5E5P - chain A; structure by X-ray diffraction, 2.65 A resolution.

[Chain A]
Name: I-SmaMI LAGLIDADG meganuclease
Organism: Sordaria macrospora (strain ATCC MYA-333 / DSM 997 / K(L3346) / K-hell)
UniProt: F7WD42 (F7WD42_SORMK); residues 1-302 here correspond to UniProt positions 114-415 (UniProt number = residue number + 113)
Amino-acid sequence (302 residues; each row starts with the number of its first residue):
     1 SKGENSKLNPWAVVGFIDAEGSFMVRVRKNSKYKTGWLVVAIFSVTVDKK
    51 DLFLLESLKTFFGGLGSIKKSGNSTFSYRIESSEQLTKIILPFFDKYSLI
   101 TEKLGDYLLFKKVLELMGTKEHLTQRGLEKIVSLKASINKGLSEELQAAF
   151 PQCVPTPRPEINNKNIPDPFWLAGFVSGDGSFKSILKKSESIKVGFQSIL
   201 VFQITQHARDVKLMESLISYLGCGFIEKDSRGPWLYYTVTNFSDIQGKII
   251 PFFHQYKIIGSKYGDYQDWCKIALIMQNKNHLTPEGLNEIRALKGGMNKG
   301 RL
Disordered / not traced: 1-4, 300-302
Sequence notes: conflict Asn165 (Leu278 in F7WD42), Gln267 (Met380 in F7WD42)
Small-molecule neighbours: 2-(2-methoxyethoxy)ethanol (PG0): Phe23, Met24, Val25, Arg26, Arg28, Lys135, Ile138, Gly141

[In short]
Bound to chain A: 2-(2-methoxyethoxy)ethanol.
Chain A is I-SmaMI LAGLIDADG meganuclease (Sordaria macrospora (strain ATCC MYA-333 / DSM 997 / K(L3346) /
K-hell)); the structure, Wild type I-SmaMI in the space group of C121, was determined by X-ray diffraction
(same publication as 5E5O, 5E5S, 5E63 and 5E67).
